Entry 7R07 (X-ray diffraction, 3.10 A resolution); this record covers chains B and F of the 12 polymer chains in the assembly.

Chain B (and F):
Protein: AbiK
From: Lactococcus lactis
Notes: chain F of this document is another copy of the same molecule, construct and numbering; everything in this record applies to it too
Reference sequence: Q48614 (Q48614_9LACT); residue numbers follow UniProt; this construct covers 1-599
Sequence (601 residues; row label = number of the first residue in the row; numbers below 1 keep their minus sign (Gly-1 is residue -1)):
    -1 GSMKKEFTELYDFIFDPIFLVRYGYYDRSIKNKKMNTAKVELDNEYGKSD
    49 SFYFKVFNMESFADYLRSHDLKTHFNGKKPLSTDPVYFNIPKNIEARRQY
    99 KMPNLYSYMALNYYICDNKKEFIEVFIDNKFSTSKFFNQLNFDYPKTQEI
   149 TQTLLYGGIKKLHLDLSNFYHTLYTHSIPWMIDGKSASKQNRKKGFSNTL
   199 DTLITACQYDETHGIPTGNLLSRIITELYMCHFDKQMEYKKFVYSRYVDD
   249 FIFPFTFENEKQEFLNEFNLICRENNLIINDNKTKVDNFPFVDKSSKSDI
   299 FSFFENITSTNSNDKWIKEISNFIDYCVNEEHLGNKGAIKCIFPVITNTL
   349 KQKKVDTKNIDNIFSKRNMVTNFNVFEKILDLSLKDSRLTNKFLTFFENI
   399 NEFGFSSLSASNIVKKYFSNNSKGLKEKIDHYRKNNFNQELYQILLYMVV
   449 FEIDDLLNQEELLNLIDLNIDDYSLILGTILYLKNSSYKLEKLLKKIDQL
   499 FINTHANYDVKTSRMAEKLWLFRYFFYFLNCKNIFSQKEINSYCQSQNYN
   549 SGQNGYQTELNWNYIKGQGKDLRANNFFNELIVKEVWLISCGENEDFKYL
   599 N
Unresolved in the structure: -1, 189-190 (chain F: -1)
Differences from the reference sequence: expression tag (-1 to 0)
Modified positions: Tyr44 (O-phosphotyrosine; PTR)
Bound ions: Mg2+: Asp163, Leu164, Asp247 (shared with 1 residue of chain H)
From the paper describing this entry:
  - binding site for the 11-nt DNA strand: Tyr44, Asp141, Tyr142, Tyr245, Lys295, Phe299, Asn346
  - catalytic residues: Tyr44, Asp163, Asp247, Asp248
  - mutagenesis - Y44F, T151W/T369W, D247N: abolished catalytic activity
  - mutagenesis - Y142A, Y245A, K295A, F299A: decreased catalytic activity
  - mutagenesis - D141A, T145A: unchanged catalytic activity
  - self-association interface (contacts with another copy of this molecule): Thr369

Chain B / chain F interface:
Residue-residue contacts (41):
  Asn87(B) - Arg271(F)
  Tyr172(B) - Glu209(F)
  Tyr172(B) - Thr210(F)  hydrogen bond (side chain-backbone)
  Tyr172(B) - His211(F)
  Ser184(B) - Asn505(F)
  Ala185(B) - Asn505(F)
  Lys187(B) - Tyr207(F)  hydrogen bond (backbone-side chain)
  Lys187(B) - Asn505(F)
  Gln188(B) - Tyr207(F)
  Gln188(B) - Asn505(F)
  Gln188(B) - Tyr506(F)
  Gln188(B) - Asp507(F)
  Glu209(B) - Tyr172(F)  hydrogen bond
  Glu209(B) - Trp178(F)
  Thr210(B) - Tyr172(F)  hydrogen bond (backbone-side chain)
  Thr210(B) - Thr210(F)  hydrogen bond
  His211(B) - Asn274(F)
  Asn264(B) - Asn433(F)
  Leu268(B) - Lys432(F)
  Leu268(B) - Asn433(F)
  Leu268(B) - Asn434(F)
  Arg271(B) - Asn87(F)
  Arg271(B) - Gln97(F)
  Arg271(B) - Asn433(F)  hydrogen bond (side chain-backbone)
  Arg271(B) - Asn434(F)  hydrogen bond (side chain-backbone)
  Asn274(B) - Glu209(F)  hydrogen bond
  Asn274(B) - His211(F)  hydrogen bond
  Ile276(B) - Asn166(F)
  Asn280(B) - Asn280(F)  hydrogen bond
  His429(B) - Asn264(F)
  Lys432(B) - Leu268(F)
  Asn433(B) - Asn264(F)
  Asn433(B) - Leu268(F)
  Asn433(B) - Arg271(F)  hydrogen bond (backbone-side chain)
  Asn434(B) - Leu268(F)
  Asn434(B) - Arg271(F)  hydrogen bond (backbone-side chain)
  Phe435(B) - Arg271(F)
  Asn505(B) - Ser184(F)
  Asn505(B) - Lys187(F)
  Asn505(B) - Gln188(F)  hydrogen bond (backbone-backbone)
  Tyr506(B) - Lys187(F)
Interface residues without a listed pair, chain B (26 interface residues in all): Asn166, Thr170, Trp178, Asp208
Interface residues without a listed pair, chain F (29 interface residues in all): Thr170, His174, Asp208, Ile276, His429, Phe435

Summary:
The interface between chain B and chain F involves 26 residues on one side and 29 on the other, with 13
hydrogen bonds. Polar contacts include Tyr172(B)-Thr210(F), Lys187(B)-Tyr207(F) and Glu209(B)-Tyr172(F). From
the paper: catalytic residues Tyr44(B), Asp163(B) and Asp247(B) among others; Y142A, Y245A and K295A of chain
B, among others, reduce catalytic activity; 9 substitutions were tested in all.
Chain B and chain F are both AbiK (Lactococcus lactis); the structure, Abortive infection DNA polymerase AbiK
from Lactococcus lactis, was determined by X-ray diffraction (same publication as 7R06, 7R08 and 7Z0Z).
